1W6Z - chain A; structure by X-ray diffraction, 1.65 A resolution.

[Chain A]
Molecule: Lysozyme C
From: Gallus gallus
Notes: EC 3.2.1.17
Reference sequence: P00698 (LYC_CHICK); residues 1-129 here correspond to UniProt positions 19-147 (UniProt number = residue number + 18)
Sequence (129 residues; row label = number of the first residue in the row):
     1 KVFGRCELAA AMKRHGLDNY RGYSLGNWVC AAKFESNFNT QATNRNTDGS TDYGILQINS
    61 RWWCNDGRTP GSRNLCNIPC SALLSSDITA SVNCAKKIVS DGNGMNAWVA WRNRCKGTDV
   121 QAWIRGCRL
Disulfide bonds: C6-C127, C30-C115, C64-C80, C76-C94
Curated features (UniProtKB/Swiss-Prot):
  - active site: E35, D52
  - binding site (substrate): D101

[Overview]
UniProt lists active-site residues E35 and D52 and substrate-binding residue D101.
Chain A is Lysozyme C (Gallus gallus); the structure, High Energy Tetragonal Lysozyme X-ray Structure, was
determined by X-ray diffraction, deposited together with 2CGI and 2BPU.
